PDB entry 5DQZ | X-ray diffraction, 2.70 A resolution | chains B and G of the 8 polymer chains in the assembly

# Chain B
Protein: CRISPR-associated endonuclease Cas1
From: Escherichia coli K12
Notes: EC 3.1.-.-
Reference sequence: Q46896 (CAS1_ECOLI); residue numbers follow UniProt; this construct covers 1-305
Sequence (305 residues; numbered 1 to 305; the number before each row is that of its first residue):
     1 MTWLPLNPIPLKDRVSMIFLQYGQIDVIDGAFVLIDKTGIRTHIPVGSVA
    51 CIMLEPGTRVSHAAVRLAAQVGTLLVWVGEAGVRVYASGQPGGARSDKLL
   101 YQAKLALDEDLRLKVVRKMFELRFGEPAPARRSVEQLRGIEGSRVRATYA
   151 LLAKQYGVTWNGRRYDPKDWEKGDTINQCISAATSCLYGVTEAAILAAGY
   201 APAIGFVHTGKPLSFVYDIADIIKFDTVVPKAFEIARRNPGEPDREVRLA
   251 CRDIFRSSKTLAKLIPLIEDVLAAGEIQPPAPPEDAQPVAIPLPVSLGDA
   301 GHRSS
Disordered / not traced: 1, 169-171
Ion coordination: Mg2+ near Asp221 (its only coordinating residue here)
Curated features (UniProtKB/Swiss-Prot):
  - binding site (Mg(2+)): Glu141, His208, Asp221
  - mutagenesis: Tyr22 (Y22A: Slightly decreased spacer acquisition in vivo; Y22F: Nearly wild-type spacer acquisition in vivo), Arg41 (R41E: Dramatically decreased spacer acquisition in vivo), Arg59 (R59A: Loss of spacer acquisition in vivo, decreased protospacer binding; R59D: Dramatically decreased spacer acquisition in vitro, 250-fold decreased affinity for protospacer DNA), Arg66 (R66D: Dramatically decreased spacer acquisition in vitro, 250-fold decreased affinity for protospacer DNA; R66E: Dramatically decreased spacer acquisition in vivo), Arg84 (R84A: Decreased spacer acquisition in vivo; R84E: Dramatically decreased spacer acquisition in vivo), Glu141 (E141A: No cleavage of any substrates, no restoration of UV or mitomycin C (MMC) resistance. Loss of spacer acquisition in vivo), Tyr149 (Y149A: No effect on in vitro protospacer integration), Tyr165 (Y165A: No effect on in vitro protospacer integration. Alone significantly decreased protospacer acquisition in vivo ...), Trp170 (W170A: Alone significantly decreased protospacer acquisition in vivo. Decreased protospacer binding; in association with A-170), Thr184 (T184A: No cleavage of any substrates), Tyr188 (Y188A: Partial inhibition of cleavage. No effect on in vitro protospacer integration. Significantly decreased protospacer acquisition in vivo), His208 (H208A: No cleavage of any substrates, no restoration of UV or MMC resistance. Loss of spacer acquisition in vivo), 13 further mutagenesis entries in UniProt
Reported in the primary citation:
  - binding site for the 36-nt DNA strand (chain G): Arg138, Tyr165, Trp170, His208, Lys211, Tyr217
  - specificity-determining residues: Arg138, Tyr165, Lys211
  - mutagenesis - Y165A/W170A, Y165A/Y217A: decreased binding to the 36-nt DNA strand (chain G)
  - catalytic residues: Glu141, His208, Asp221
  - conformationally variable residues (order/disorder transition): Gln278 to Ser305

# Chain G
Molecule: 36-nt DNA strand
Sequence (36 nucleotides; numbered 2 to 37; the number before each row is that of its first residue):
     2 TTTTTCGTAGCTGAGGGCCTCAGCTACGTTTTCTTT

# Chain B / chain G interface
Contacting residue pairs (8):
  Trp3(B) with DT31(G), stacking on the base
  Arg41(B) with DC22(G), salt bridge to the phosphate
  Arg66(B) with DT31(G), salt bridge to the phosphate
  Gln287(B) with DT35(G), hydrogen bond to the phosphate
  Ala290(B) with DC34(G), phosphate contact; DT36(G), base contact
  Ile291(B) with DT33(G), sugar contact; DC34(G), sugar contact
Other interface residues (no listed pair), chain B (7 interface residues in all): Pro288

# In short
7 residues of chain B face 6 of chain G across their interface; the contacts include 1 hydrogen bond, 2 salt
bridges and 1 aromatic stacking contact. Among the polar pairs are Gln287(B)-DT35(G), Arg41(B)-DC22(G) and
Arg66(B)-DT31(G). From the paper: catalytic residues Glu141(B), His208(B) and Asp221(B); Y165A/W170A and
Y165A/Y217A of chain B reduce binding to the 36-nt DNA strand (chain G).
Chain B is CRISPR-associated endonuclease Cas1 (Escherichia coli K12) and chain G is a 36-nt DNA strand; the
structure, Crystal Structure of Cas-DNA-PAM complex, was determined by X-ray diffraction (same publication as
5DLJ, 5DQT and 5DQU).
